5J9B - chains A and B; structure by X-ray diffraction, 2.10 A resolution.

# Chain A (and B)
Name: peroxiredoxin Asp f3
From: Neosartorya fumigata (strain ATCC MYA-4609 / Af293 / CBS 101355 / FGSC A1100)
Notes: EC 1.11.1.15; chain B of this document is another copy of the same molecule, construct and numbering; everything in this record applies to it too
UniProtKB: O43099 (PMP20_ASPFU); residues 2-168 here = UniProt positions 2-168
Sequence (175 residues; row label = number of the first residue in the row; numbering starts at 0):
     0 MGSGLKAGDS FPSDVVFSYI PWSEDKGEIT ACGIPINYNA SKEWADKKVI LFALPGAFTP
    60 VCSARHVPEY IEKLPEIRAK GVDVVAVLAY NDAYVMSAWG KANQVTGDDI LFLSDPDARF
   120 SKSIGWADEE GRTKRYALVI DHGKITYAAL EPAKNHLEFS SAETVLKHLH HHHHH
Unresolved in the structure: 0, 24-29, 170-174 (chain B: 0-2, 171-174)
Sequence notes: initiating methionine (0); expression tag (1, 169-174)
What the authors report for this chain:
  - self-association interface (contacts with another copy of this molecule); pairs are residue here / residue on that copy: T29-V60 (backbone contact), A30-V60 (backbone contact), A30-C61 (backbone contact), C31-C61 (disulfide), D91-R131 (salt bridge), I28, A30, F57, P59, V60, Y93, V94, A97
  - contacts within the chain: Y89-R131 (hydrogen bond)
  - catalytic residues: C31, C61 (proposed by the authors, not directly observed)
  - mutagenesis - C31A/C61A, C31S/C61S (6.8-fold): decreased catalytic activity on t-bOOH
  - mutagenesis - C31A/C61A, C31S/C61S (12-fold): decreased catalytic activity
  - conformationally variable residues (helix shift, order/disorder transition): D24 to C31, C61

# How chain A and chain B interact
Contacting residue pairs (28; chain A residue first):
  A30(A) with P59(B)
  C31(A) with C61(B), disulfide
  A56(A) with V94(B)
  F57(A) with E27(B); F57(B), hydrophobic; Y93(B); A97(B), hydrophobic
  P59(A) with T29(B); A30(B); C31(B), hydrophobic; G32(B); Y93(B), hydrophobic
  V60(A) with I28(B), hydrophobic; T29(B), hydrogen bond (backbone-backbone); A30(B), hydrogen bond (backbone-backbone)
  C61(A) with A30(B), hydrogen bond (backbone-backbone); C31(B), disulfide
  Y89(A) with D91(B)
  N90(A) with V94(B)
  D91(A) with Y89(B); R131(B), salt bridge
  Y93(A) with F57(B); P59(B)
  V94(A) with A56(B); N90(B); V94(B), hydrophobic
  A97(A) with F57(B), hydrophobic
  R131(A) with D91(B), salt bridge
Also at the interface, not in a pair above, chain A (17 interface residues in all): G32, T58, A101
Also at the interface, not in a pair above, chain B (18 interface residues in all): T58
Cross-chain cystine bridges: C31(A)-C61(B), C61(A)-C31(B)
From the paper, about this interface:
  - specific contacts: C61(A)-C31(B) (covalent link), R131(A)-D91(B) (salt bridge), T29(B)-V60(A) (backbone contact), A30(B)-V60(A) (backbone contact), A30(B)-C61(A) (backbone contact)

# Overview
The interface between chain A and chain B involves 17 residues on one side and 18 on the other, with 2
disulfide bonds, 3 hydrogen bonds and 2 salt bridges. Polar pairs include D91(A)-R131(B), V60(A)-T29(B) and
V60(A)-A30(B). The paper describes a contact between C61(A) and C31(B); a salt bridge between R131(A) and
D91(B); backbone contacts between T29(B) and V60(A), A30(B) and V60(A) and A30(B) and C61(A). From the paper:
catalytic residues C31(A) and C61(A); C31A/C61A and C31S/C61S of chain A reduce catalytic activity on t-bOOH.
Both chains are peroxiredoxin Asp f3 (Neosartorya fumigata (strain ATCC MYA-4609 / Af293 / CBS 101355 / FGSC
A1100)). Entry 5J9B (Crystal structure of peroxiredoxin Asp f3) was determined by X-ray diffraction together
with 5J9C from the same study.
